5G2Q - chains F and H of the 4 polymer chains in the assembly; structure by X-ray diffraction, 2.30 A resolution.

# Chain F (and H)
Name: Transaminase
Organism: Arthrobacter sp
Notes: EC 2.6.1.-; chain H of this document is another copy of the same molecule, construct and numbering; everything in this record applies to it too
Sequence (485 residues; numbered 1 to 485; the number before each row is that of its first residue):
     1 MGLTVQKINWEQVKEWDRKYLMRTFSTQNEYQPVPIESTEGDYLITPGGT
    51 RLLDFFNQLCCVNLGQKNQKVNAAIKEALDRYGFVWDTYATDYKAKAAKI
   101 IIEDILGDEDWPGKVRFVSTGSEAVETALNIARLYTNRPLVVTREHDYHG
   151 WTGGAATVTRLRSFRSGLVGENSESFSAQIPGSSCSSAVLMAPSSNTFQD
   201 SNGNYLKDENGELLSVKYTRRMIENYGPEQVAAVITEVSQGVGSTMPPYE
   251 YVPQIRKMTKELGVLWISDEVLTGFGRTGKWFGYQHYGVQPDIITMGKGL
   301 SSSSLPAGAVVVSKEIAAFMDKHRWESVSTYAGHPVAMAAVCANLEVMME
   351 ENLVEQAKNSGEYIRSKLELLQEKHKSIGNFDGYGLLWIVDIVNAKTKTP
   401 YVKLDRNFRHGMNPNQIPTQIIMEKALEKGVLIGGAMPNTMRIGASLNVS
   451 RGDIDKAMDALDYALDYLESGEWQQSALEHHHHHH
Not modelled in the structure: 1-6, 184-186, 475-485 (chain H: 1-6, 184-186, 201-203, 475-485)
Small-molecule neighbours:
  - pyridoxyl-alanine-5-phosphate (PDA; 2-[(3-hydroxy-2-methyl-5-phosphonooxymethyl-pyridin-4-ylmethyl)-amino]-propionic acid), molecule 1: Leu59, Thr120, Gly121, Ser122, Val125, Tyr148, His149, Gly150, Trp151, Glu237, Val242, Asp269, Val271, Leu272, Lys298, Arg442
  - pyridoxyl-alanine-5-phosphate (PDA), molecule 2: Val328, Ser329, Thr330, Tyr331

# How chain F and chain H interact
Pairs across the interface - 47 pairs, chain F then chain H:
  Glu145(F) - Tyr218(H)
  Glu145(F) - Arg221(H)
  His146(F) - Asn225(H)
  Arg160(F) - Asn225(H)  hydrogen bond
  Arg160(F) - Tyr226(H)
  Arg162(F) - Glu224(H)
  Arg162(F) - Asn225(H)
  Arg162(F) - Gly227(H)
  Arg162(F) - Glu229(H)  salt bridge
  Gln179(F) - Gln230(H)
  Met191(F) - Tyr218(H)
  Met191(F) - Asn225(H)
  Met191(F) - Tyr226(H)
  Ala192(F) - Tyr218(H)
  Pro193(F) - Tyr218(H)
  Thr197(F) - Tyr218(H)
  Phe198(F) - Phe198(H)  hydrophobic
  Phe198(F) - Tyr218(H)  hydrophobic
  Asp200(F) - Glu209(H)
  Ser201(F) - Glu209(H)  hydrogen bond
  Leu206(F) - Leu214(H)  hydrophobic
  Leu214(F) - Leu206(H)  hydrophobic
  Tyr218(F) - Glu145(H)
  Tyr218(F) - Met191(H)
  Tyr218(F) - Ala192(H)
  Tyr218(F) - Pro193(H)
  Tyr218(F) - Thr197(H)
  Tyr218(F) - Phe198(H)  hydrophobic
  Arg221(F) - Glu145(H)  salt bridge
  Arg221(F) - His146(H)
  Arg221(F) - Asn407(H)
  Met222(F) - Met191(H)  hydrophobic
  Glu224(F) - Arg162(H)
  Glu224(F) - Asn407(H)
  Asn225(F) - His146(H)
  Asn225(F) - Arg160(H)  hydrogen bond
  Asn225(F) - Arg162(H)
  Asn225(F) - Met191(H)
  Asn225(F) - Asn407(H)  hydrogen bond
  Tyr226(F) - Arg160(H)
  Tyr226(F) - Met191(H)
  Gly227(F) - Arg162(H)
  Glu229(F) - Arg162(H)  salt bridge
  Gln230(F) - Gln179(H)
  Asn407(F) - Arg221(H)
  Asn407(F) - Glu224(H)
  Asn407(F) - Asn225(H)  hydrogen bond
Also at the interface, not in a pair above, chain F (26 interface residues in all): Leu404, Arg409
Also at the interface, not in a pair above, chain H (25 interface residues in all): Met222, Leu404, Arg409

# In short
The interface between chain F and chain H involves 26 residues on one side and 25 on the other, with 5
hydrogen bonds and 3 salt bridges. Among the polar pairs are Arg162(F)-Glu229(H), Arg221(F)-Glu145(H) and
Arg160(F)-Asn225(H). Ligands of chain F: pyridoxyl-alanine-5-phosphate.
Both chains are Transaminase (Arthrobacter sp). Entry 5G2Q (The crystal structure of a S-selective
transaminase from Arthrobacter sp. with alanine bound) was determined by X-ray diffraction, deposited together
with 5G09, 5G0A and 5G2P.
